2X6V - chains A and D of the 4 polymer chains in the assembly; structure by X-ray diffraction, 2.20 A resolution.

Chain A:
Molecule: T-box transcription factor TBX5
Organism: Homo sapiens
Notes: fragment: t-box domain, residues 51-251
Reference sequence: Q99593 (TBX5_HUMAN); numbering as in UniProt (aligned over 51-251)
Amino-acid sequence (203 residues; each row starts with the number of its first residue):
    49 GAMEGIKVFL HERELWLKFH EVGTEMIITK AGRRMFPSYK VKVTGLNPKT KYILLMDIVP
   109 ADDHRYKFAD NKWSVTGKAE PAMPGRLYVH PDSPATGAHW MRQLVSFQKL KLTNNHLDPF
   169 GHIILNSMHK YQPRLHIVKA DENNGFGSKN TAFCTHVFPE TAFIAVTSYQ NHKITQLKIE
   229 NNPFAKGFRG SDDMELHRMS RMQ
Unresolved in the structure: 49-52, 190-198, 239-251
Ion coordination: Mg2+: Glu60, Ser86
UniProt features mapped onto this chain:
  - DNA-binding region: Leu58 to Gly238 (T-box)

Chain D:
Molecule: 11-nt DNA strand
Sequence (11 nucleotides; each row starts with the number of its first residue):
    12 TAAGGTGTGA G

Chain A / chain D interface:
Contacting residue pairs (16; chain A residue first):
  Arg81(A) - DT17(D)  sugar contact
  Arg81(A) - DG18(D)  salt bridge to the phosphate
  Arg82(A) - DG16(D)  sugar contact
  Arg82(A) - DT17(D)  phosphate contact
  Lys159(A) - DG16(D)  salt bridge to the phosphate
  Tyr217(A) - DG18(D)  hydrogen bond to the phosphate
  Thr223(A) - DG18(D)  phosphate contact
  Thr223(A) - DT19(D)  phosphate contact
  Lys226(A) - DG18(D)  phosphate contact
  Ile227(A) - DG18(D)  phosphate contact
  Asn230(A) - DT17(D)  hydrogen bond to the phosphate
  Phe232(A) - DG16(D)  hydrogen bond to the base
  Phe232(A) - DT17(D)  sugar contact
  Phe236(A) - DT17(D)  base contact
  Phe236(A) - DG18(D)  sugar contact
  Phe236(A) - DT19(D)  sugar contact
Interface residues without a listed pair, chain A (12 interface residues in all): Ile75, Ala233
Interface residues without a listed pair, chain D (5 interface residues in all): DG15

Overview:
Chain A and chain D form an interface of 12 and 5 residues respectively, with 3 hydrogen bonds and 2 salt
bridges. Polar pairs include Phe232(A)-DG16(D), Tyr217(A)-DG18(D) and Asn230(A)-DT17(D). Glu60(A) and Ser86(A)
coordinate Mg2+. UniProt lists a DNA-binding region on chain A.
Here chain A is T-box transcription factor TBX5 (Homo sapiens) and chain D is an 11-nt DNA strand. Entry 2X6V
(Crystal structure of human TBX5 in the DNA-bound and DNA-free form) was determined by X-ray diffraction (same
publication as 2X6U).
